PDB entry 5YFZ | X-ray diffraction, 2.16 A resolution | chains A and B

Chain A (and B):
Name: Serine hydroxymethyltransferase
From: Plasmodium vivax
Notes: EC 2.1.2.1; chain B of this document is another copy of the same molecule, construct and numbering; everything in this record applies to it too
UniProt: A0A1G4H5I1 (A0A1G4H5I1_PLAVI); residues 1-442 here = UniProt positions 1-442
Chain sequence (442 residues; row label = number of the first residue in the row):
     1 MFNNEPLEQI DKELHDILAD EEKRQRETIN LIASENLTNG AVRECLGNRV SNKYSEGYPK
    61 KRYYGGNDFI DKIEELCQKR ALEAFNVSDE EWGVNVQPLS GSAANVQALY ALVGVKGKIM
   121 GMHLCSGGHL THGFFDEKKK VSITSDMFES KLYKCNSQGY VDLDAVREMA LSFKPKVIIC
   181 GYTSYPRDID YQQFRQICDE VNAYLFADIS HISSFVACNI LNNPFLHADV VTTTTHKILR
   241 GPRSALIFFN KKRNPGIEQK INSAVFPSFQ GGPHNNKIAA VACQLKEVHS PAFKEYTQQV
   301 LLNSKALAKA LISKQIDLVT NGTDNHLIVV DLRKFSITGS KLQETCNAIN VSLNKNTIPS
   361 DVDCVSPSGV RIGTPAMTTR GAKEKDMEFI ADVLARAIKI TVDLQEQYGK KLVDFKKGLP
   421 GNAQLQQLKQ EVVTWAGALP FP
Small-molecule neighbours:
  - 8UO (2-[1-[3-[(4S)-6-azanyl-5-cyano-3-methyl-4-propan-2-yl-2H-pyrano[2,3-c]pyrazol-4-yl]-5-fluoranyl-phenyl]piperidin-4-yl]ethanoic acid), molecule 1: Glu-56, Tyr-63, Tyr-64, Pro-267
  - 8UO, molecule 2: Leu-124, Gly-127, Gly-128, His-129, Leu-130, Phe-134, Val-141, Thr-183, Ser-184, Asn-354, Lys-355, Asn-356, Thr-357, Cys-364, Pro-367, Arg-371
  - N-pyridoxyl-glycine-5-monophosphate (PLG; N-glycine-[3-hydroxy-2-methyl-5-phosphonooxymethyl-pyridin-4-yl-methane]), molecule 1: Ser-34, Ser-100, Gly-101, Ser-102, Asn-105, His-129, Thr-131, His-132, Tyr-182, Thr-183, Asp-208, Ser-210, His-211, Thr-234, His-236, Lys-237, Arg-371
  - N-pyridoxyl-glycine-5-monophosphate (PLG), molecule 2: Tyr-54, Glu-56, Tyr-64, Gly-271, Gly-272

Chain A / chain B interface:
Residue-residue contacts (169):
  Met-1(A) with Arg-240(B), hydrogen bond (backbone-side chain); Glu-295(B); Tyr-296(B); Thr-378(B); Thr-379(B), hydrogen bond (backbone-backbone); Gly-381(B); Lys-383(B)
  Phe-2(A) with Thr-379(B); Pro-440(B), hydrophobic; Phe-441(B); Pro-442(B)
  Asn-3(A) with Asn-39(B), hydrogen bond (backbone-side chain); Glu-287(B)
  Asn-4(A) with Gly-40(B), hydrogen bond (side chain-backbone); Pro-442(B)
  Pro-6(A) with Glu-44(B)
  Leu-7(A) with Ala-41(B), hydrophobic; Glu-44(B), hydrogen bond (backbone-side chain); Cys-45(B), hydrophobic
  Ile-10(A) with Ala-41(B), hydrophobic; Lys-286(B), hydrogen bond (backbone-side chain)
  Asp-11(A) with Arg-80(B), salt bridge; Cys-283(B); Lys-286(B)
  Glu-13(A) with Leu-76(B); Arg-80(B), salt bridge
  Leu-14(A) with Cys-45(B), hydrophobic; Ala-279(B); Cys-283(B), hydrophobic
  Ile-17(A) with Phe-69(B); Lys-72(B); Ile-73(B), hydrophobic
  Leu-18(A) with Asn-48(B); Ile-73(B), hydrophobic
  Asp-20(A) with Phe-69(B)
  Glu-21(A) with Phe-69(B); Ile-70(B)
  Glu-22(A) with Arg-49(B), salt bridge
  Arg-24(A) with Lys-53(B); Gly-66(B), hydrogen bond (side chain-backbone); Phe-69(B)
  Gln-25(A) with Arg-49(B), hydrogen bond (side chain-backbone); Asn-52(B)
  Ser-34(A) with Tyr-54(B)
  Glu-35(A) with Asn-52(B); Lys-53(B), salt bridge; Tyr-54(B), hydrogen bond (side chain-backbone)
  Asn-36(A) with Asn-52(B)
  Leu-37(A) with Asn-52(B)
  Thr-38(A) with Asn-52(B), hydrogen bond (backbone-side chain)
  Asn-39(A) with Asn-3(B), hydrogen bond (side chain-backbone); Asn-4(B)
  Gly-40(A) with Asn-4(B), hydrogen bond (backbone-side chain)
  Ala-41(A) with Ile-10(B), hydrophobic
  Arg-43(A) with Gly-47(B); Arg-49(B)
  Glu-44(A) with Pro-6(B); Leu-7(B), hydrogen bond (side chain-backbone)
  Cys-45(A) with Leu-7(B), hydrophobic
  Leu-46(A) with Leu-46(B)
  Gly-47(A) with Arg-43(B)
  Asn-48(A) with Leu-18(B)
  Arg-49(A) with Glu-22(B), salt bridge; Gln-25(B), hydrogen bond (backbone-side chain); Arg-43(B); Phe-441(B); Pro-442(B), hydrogen bond (side chain-backbone)
  Ser-51(A) with Arg-243(B), hydrogen bond (backbone-side chain)
  Asn-52(A) with Gln-25(B), hydrogen bond; Glu-35(B); Asn-36(B); Leu-37(B); Thr-38(B), hydrogen bond (side chain-backbone)
  Lys-53(A) with Arg-24(B); Glu-35(B); Arg-243(B); Ser-352(B)
  Tyr-54(A) with Ser-34(B); Glu-35(B), hydrogen bond (backbone-side chain); His-236(B), hydrogen bond; Lys-237(B), hydrogen bond; Arg-243(B)
  Glu-56(A) with Leu-130(B)
  Tyr-63(A) with Gln-343(B), hydrogen bond (backbone-side chain)
  Tyr-64(A) with Gln-343(B); Asn-354(B); Arg-371(B)
  Gly-65(A) with Gln-343(B); Asn-347(B)
  Gly-66(A) with Arg-24(B), hydrogen bond (backbone-side chain); Asn-347(B), hydrogen bond (backbone-side chain)
  Phe-69(A) with Ile-17(B); Asp-20(B); Glu-21(B); Arg-24(B)
  Lys-72(A) with Ile-17(B)
  Ile-73(A) with Ile-17(B), hydrophobic; Leu-18(B), hydrophobic
  Leu-76(A) with Glu-13(B)
  Arg-80(A) with Asp-11(B), salt bridge; Glu-13(B), salt bridge
  Leu-99(A) with Leu-99(B), hydrophobic; Ser-100(B); His-274(B)
  Ser-100(A) with Leu-99(B); His-274(B), hydrogen bond
  Ser-102(A) with Phe-269(B); Gln-270(B); Gly-271(B), hydrogen bond (side chain-backbone)
  Tyr-110(A) with Ile-143(B), hydrophobic; Asp-146(B), hydrogen bond
  Val-115(A) with Asp-146(B)
  Lys-139(A) with Ser-263(B)
  Val-141(A) with Pro-267(B), hydrophobic; Ser-268(B), hydrogen bond (backbone-side chain)
  Ser-142(A) with Ser-268(B)
  Ile-143(A) with Tyr-110(B), hydrophobic; Met-147(B), hydrophobic; Ser-268(B), hydrogen bond (backbone-backbone); Phe-269(B), hydrophobic
  Asp-146(A) with Tyr-110(B), hydrogen bond
  Met-147(A) with Ile-143(B), hydrophobic
  His-236(A) with Tyr-54(B), hydrogen bond
  Lys-237(A) with Tyr-54(B), hydrogen bond
  Arg-240(A) with Met-1(B), hydrogen bond (side chain-backbone)
  Arg-243(A) with Ser-51(B), hydrogen bond (side chain-backbone); Lys-53(B); Tyr-54(B); Pro-273(B); His-274(B)
  Pro-267(A) with Val-141(B), hydrophobic
  Ser-268(A) with Val-141(B), hydrogen bond (side chain-backbone); Ser-142(B); Ile-143(B), hydrogen bond (backbone-backbone)
  Phe-269(A) with Ser-102(B); Ile-143(B), hydrophobic
  Gln-270(A) with Ser-102(B)
  Gly-271(A) with Ser-102(B), hydrogen bond (backbone-side chain)
  Pro-273(A) with Arg-243(B)
  His-274(A) with Leu-99(B); Ser-100(B), hydrogen bond; Arg-243(B); Lys-277(B), hydrogen bond
  Lys-277(A) with His-274(B), hydrogen bond
  Ala-279(A) with Leu-14(B)
  Cys-283(A) with Leu-14(B)
  Lys-286(A) with Ile-10(B), hydrogen bond (side chain-backbone); Asp-11(B)
  Glu-287(A) with Asn-3(B)
  Glu-295(A) with Met-1(B)
  Tyr-296(A) with Met-1(B)
  Gln-343(A) with Tyr-63(B), hydrogen bond (side chain-backbone); Tyr-64(B); Gly-65(B)
  Asn-347(A) with Gly-65(B); Gly-66(B), hydrogen bond (side chain-backbone)
  Asn-354(A) with Tyr-64(B)
  Lys-355(A) with Tyr-63(B)
  Thr-378(A) with Met-1(B)
  Thr-379(A) with Met-1(B), hydrogen bond (backbone-backbone); Phe-2(B)
  Gly-381(A) with Met-1(B)
  Lys-383(A) with Met-1(B)
  Pro-440(A) with Phe-2(B), hydrophobic
  Phe-441(A) with Phe-2(B); Arg-49(B)
  Pro-442(A) with Phe-2(B); Asn-4(B); Arg-49(B), hydrogen bond (backbone-side chain)
Interface residues without a listed pair, chain A (99 interface residues in all): Glu-5, Ile-32, Val-50, Ile-70, Lys-116, Leu-130, Ser-263, Phe-266, Gly-272, Asn-276, Ala-282, Gln-299, Arg-380
Interface residues without a listed pair, chain B (100 interface residues in all): Glu-5, Ile-32, Val-50, Glu-56, Val-115, Lys-116, Lys-139, Lys-140, Phe-266, Gly-272, Ala-282, Gln-299, Lys-355

Overview:
The interface between chain A and chain B involves 99 residues on one side and 100 on the other, with 45
hydrogen bonds and 7 salt bridges. Polar pairs include Asp-11(A)/Arg-80(B), Glu-13(A)/Arg-80(B) and
Glu-22(A)/Arg-49(B). Bound to chain A: N-pyridoxyl-glycine-5-monophosphate and compound 8UO.
Chain A and chain B are both Serine hydroxymethyltransferase (Plasmodium vivax); the structure, Plasmodium
vivax SHMT bound with PLP-glycine and S-GS626, was determined by X-ray diffraction, deposited together with
5YG2, 5YG3 and 5YG4.
